PDB entry 6VCD | electron microscopy, 3.00 A resolution | chains B and C of the 3 polymer chains in the assembly

Chain B:
Name: F-box/LRR-repeat protein 5
Source organism: Homo sapiens
Reference sequence: Q9UKA1 (FBXL5_HUMAN), isoform Q9UKA1-2; residues 200-691 here correspond to UniProt positions 183-674 (UniProt number = residue number - 17)
Amino-acid sequence (492 residues; each row starts with the number of its first residue):
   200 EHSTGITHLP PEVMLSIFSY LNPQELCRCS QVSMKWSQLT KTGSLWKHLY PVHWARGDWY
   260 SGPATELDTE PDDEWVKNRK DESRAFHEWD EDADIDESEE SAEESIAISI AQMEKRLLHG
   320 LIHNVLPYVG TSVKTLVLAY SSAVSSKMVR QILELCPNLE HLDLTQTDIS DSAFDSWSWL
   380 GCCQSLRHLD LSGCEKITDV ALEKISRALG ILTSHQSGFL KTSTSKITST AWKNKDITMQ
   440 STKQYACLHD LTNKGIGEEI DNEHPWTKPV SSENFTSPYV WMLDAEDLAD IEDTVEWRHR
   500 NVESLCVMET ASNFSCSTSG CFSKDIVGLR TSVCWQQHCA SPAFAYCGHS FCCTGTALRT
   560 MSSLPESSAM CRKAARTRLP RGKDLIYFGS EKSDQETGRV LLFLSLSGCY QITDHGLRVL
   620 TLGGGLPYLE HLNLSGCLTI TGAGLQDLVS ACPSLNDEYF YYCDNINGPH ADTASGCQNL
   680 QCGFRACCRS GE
Not modelled in the structure: 200-204, 264-310, 412-596
Ligand contacts: 2Fe-2S cluster (FES): G635, L637, C662, D663, N664, C676, L679, A685, C686, C687, R688
What the authors report for this chain:
  - 2Fe-2S cluster coordination: C662, C676, C686, C687
  - mutagenesis - C676S, C686S, C687S: decreased binding to 2Fe-2S cluster
  - mutagenesis - C662S: abolished binding to 2Fe-2S cluster
  - mutagenesis - D663R/L679R: decreased binding to Iron-responsive element binding protein 2, isoform CRA_a

Chain C:
Name: S-phase kinase-associated protein 1
Source organism: Homo sapiens
Reference sequence: P63208 (SKP1_HUMAN); residues 1-163 here = UniProt positions 1-163
Amino-acid sequence (163 residues; numbered 1 to 163; the number before each row is that of its first residue):
     1 MPSIKLQSSD GEIFEVDVEI AKQSVTIKTM LEDLGMDDEG DDDPVPLPNV NAAILKKVIQ
    61 WCTHHKDDPP PPEDDENKEK RTDDIPVWDQ EFLKVDQGTL FELILAANYL DIKGLLDVTC
   121 KTVANMIKGK TPEEIRKTFN IKNDFTEEEE AQVRKENQWC EEK
Not modelled in the structure: 1, 36-42, 68-84, 161-163
Swiss-Prot annotation at these positions:
  - modified residue: T131 (Phosphothreonine)
  - cross-link: K142 (Glycyl lysine isopeptide (Lys-Gly) (interchain with G-Cter in SUMO1))

How chain B and chain C interact:
Pairs across the interface - 54 pairs, chain B then chain C:
  I205(B) with F101(C), hydrophobic; F139(C), hydrophobic; I141(C), hydrophobic
  L208(B) with F101(C), hydrophobic
  P209(B) with L105(C); N108(C)
  V212(B) with I104(C), hydrophobic; N108(C)
  S215(B) with C120(C), hydrogen bond
  I216(B) with C120(C), hydrophobic; V123(C), hydrophobic; A124(C)
  Y219(B) with D117(C), hydrogen bond; C120(C); K121(C), hydrogen bond; A124(C), hydrophobic; K128(C), hydrogen bond (backbone-side chain)
  L220(B) with A124(C)
  E224(B) with I127(C); K128(C); G129(C)
  C226(B) with N157(C), hydrogen bond (backbone-side chain); W159(C), hydrophobic
  R227(B) with K130(C); P132(C)
  C228(B) with I127(C), hydrophobic; I135(C), hydrophobic
  S229(B) with V153(C); N157(C), hydrogen bond
  Q230(B) with P132(C); R136(C), hydrogen bond (backbone-side chain); F145(C); V153(C); R154(C); N157(C), hydrogen bond
  V231(B) with P132(C); I135(C), hydrophobic; R136(C), hydrogen bond (backbone-side chain)
  S232(B) with D144(C), hydrogen bond; F145(C)
  M233(B) with D144(C), hydrogen bond (backbone-side chain); F145(C); E149(C); V153(C), hydrophobic
  W235(B) with F139(C), hydrophobic
  S236(B) with F145(C); V153(C)
  W245(B) with W159(C), hydrophobic
  R315(B) with W159(C)
  L316(B) with W159(C), hydrophobic
  G319(B) with W159(C)
  L320(B) with W159(C), hydrophobic
  N323(B) with E156(C)
  V324(B) with W159(C), hydrophobic
Also at the interface, not in a pair above, chain B (30 interface residues in all): H207, Q223, K240, Y327
Also at the interface, not in a pair above, chain C (29 interface residues in all): L116, Q158, C160

In short:
The interface between chain B and chain C involves 30 residues on one side and 29 on the other; the contacts
include 11 hydrogen bonds. Polar pairs include S215(B)-C120(C), Y219(B)-D117(C) and Y219(B)-K121(C). The paper
reports that C676S, C686S and C687S of chain B reduce binding to 2Fe-2S cluster; 2Fe-2S cluster coordination
by C662(B), C676(B) and C686(B) among others; 5 substitutions were tested in all.
Here chain B is F-box/LRR-repeat protein 5 and chain C is S-phase kinase-associated protein 1, both from Homo
sapiens. Entry 6VCD (Cryo-EM structure of IRP2-FBXL5-SKP1 complex) was determined by electron microscopy.
